Entry 4PXI (X-ray diffraction, 3.20 A resolution); this record covers chains A and F of the 6 polymer chains in the assembly.

[Chain A]
Molecule: CprB
From: Streptomyces coelicolor
Reference sequence: O66122 (O66122_STRCH); residues 1-215 here = UniProt positions 1-215
Chain sequence (215 residues; each row starts with the number of its first residue):
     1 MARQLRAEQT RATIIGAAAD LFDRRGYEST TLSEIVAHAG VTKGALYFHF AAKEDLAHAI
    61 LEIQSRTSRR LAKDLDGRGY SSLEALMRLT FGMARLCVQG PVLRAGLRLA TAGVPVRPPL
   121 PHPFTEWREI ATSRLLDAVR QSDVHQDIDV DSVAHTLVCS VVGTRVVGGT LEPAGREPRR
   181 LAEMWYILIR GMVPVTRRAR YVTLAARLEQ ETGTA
Disordered / not traced: 1-4, 113-114, 165-175, 212-215
What the authors report for this chain:
  - mutagenesis - C159S: decreased expression
  - conformationally variable residues: His145, Asp149, His155
  - self-association interface (contacts with another copy of this molecule); pairs are residue here / residue on that copy: His155-Thr164
  - binding site for the 22-nt DNA strand (chain F): Lys43, Gly44, Phe48
  - binding site for the 22-nt DNA strand: Thr31, Ser33, Thr42, Lys43, Gly44, Tyr47, Phe48, His49, Lys53
  - mutagenesis - T31A, S33A, K43A, Y47A, F48A: unchanged binding to OPB

[Chain F]
Molecule: 22-nt DNA strand
Sequence (22 nucleotides; each row starts with the number of its first residue):
     1 ATAAACGGGG CGTCCCGTAT GT

[How chain A and chain F interact]
Residue-residue contacts (11; chain A residue first):
  Thr30(A) with DC15(F), phosphate contact
  Thr31(A) with DC14(F), hydrogen bond to the phosphate; DC15(F), hydrogen bond to the phosphate
  Leu32(A) with DC15(F), hydrogen bond to the phosphate; DC16(F), phosphate contact
  Ser33(A) with DC14(F), hydrogen bond to the phosphate
  Tyr47(A) with DC15(F), sugar contact; DC16(F), hydrogen bond to the phosphate
  Ala52(A) with DC16(F), phosphate contact
  Lys53(A) with DC15(F), salt bridge to the phosphate; DC16(F), hydrogen bond to the phosphate
Interface residues without a listed pair, chain A (8 interface residues in all): Ala51
Interface residues without a listed pair, chain F (4 interface residues in all): DG17

[In short]
8 residues of chain A face 4 of chain F across their interface; the contacts include 6 hydrogen bonds and 1
salt bridge. Polar pairs include Thr31(A)-DC14(F), Thr31(A)-DC15(F) and Leu32(A)-DC15(F). From the paper: a
binding site for the 22-nt DNA strand at Thr31(A), Ser33(A) and Thr42(A) among others; C159S of chain A
reduces expression; 6 substitutions were tested in all.
Here chain A is CprB (Streptomyces coelicolor) and chain F is a 22-nt DNA strand. Entry 4PXI (Elucidation of
the Structural and Functional Mechanism of Action of the TetR Family Protein, CprB from ...) was determined by
X-ray diffraction.
